Entry 6RDP (electron microscopy, 2.80 A resolution); this record covers chains P and V of the 20 polymer chains in the assembly.

Chain P:
Protein: Mitochondrial ATP synthase subunit OSCP
Source organism: Polytomella sp. Pringsheim 198.80
Reference sequence: D8V7I1 (D8V7I1_9CHLO); numbering as in UniProt (aligned over 1-229)
Amino-acid sequence (229 residues; row label = number of the first residue in the row):
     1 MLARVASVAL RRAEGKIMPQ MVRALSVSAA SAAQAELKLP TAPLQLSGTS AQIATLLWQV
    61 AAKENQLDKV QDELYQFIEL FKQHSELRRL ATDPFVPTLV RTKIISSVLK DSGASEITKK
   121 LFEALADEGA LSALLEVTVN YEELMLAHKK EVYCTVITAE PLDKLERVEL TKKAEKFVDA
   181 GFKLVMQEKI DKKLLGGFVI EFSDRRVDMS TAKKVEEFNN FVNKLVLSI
Disordered / not traced: 1-36, 151-229

Chain V:
Protein: ATP synthase subunit alpha
Source organism: Polytomella sp. Pringsheim 198.80
Reference sequence: A0ZW40 (A0ZW40_9CHLO); residues 1-562 here = UniProt positions 1-562
Amino-acid sequence (562 residues; each row starts with the number of its first residue):
     1 MRSPAAFVAR SGLFKASLGQ SNWAQKAEQM MASVTRTFAA DAKALDELRK PKFSSKYLIQ
    61 HVSQKLIPAV KEWEKSYQPP VIHLGRVLSV GDGIARVYGL KSVQAGELVC FDSGVKGMAL
   121 NLQADHVGVV VFGNDSVIHQ GDLVYRTGQI VNVPIGPGTL GRVTDGLGQP IDGKGPLTNV
   181 RSSLVEVKAP GIIARQSVRE PLFTGVKAVD ALVPIGRGQR ELIIGDRQTG KTAVAIDAII
   241 HQKNCNEQVP KAQRVYCVYV AVGQKRSTVA QLVKLFTQTG AMRYTIMVSA TASDAAPLQF
   301 LAPYSGCAMA EYFRDTGKHG LIIYDDLSKQ SVAYRQMSLL LRRPPGREAF PGDVFYLHSR
   361 LLERAAKLSK ELGGGSLTAF PVIETQAGDV SAYIATNVIS ITDGQIFLET ELFYKGIRPA
   421 LNVGLSVSRV GSAAQFPGMK QVAGTLKLEL AQYREVAAFA QFGSDLDAAT QYVLERGARL
   481 TEMLKQKQFA PIPIERQTVA VYAATKGFLD KVRVQDIVAA EEAVISQVNP AVFKILKANG
   541 KITPALDAHL KAELRKVKLP GA
Disordered / not traced: 1-42
Sequence notes: conflict Arg266 (Lys in A0ZW40)
Bound ions: Mg2+: Thr232 (together with ATP)
Residues lining bound ligands: ATP (adenosine-5'-triphosphate): Asp226, Arg227, Gln228, Thr229, Gly230, Lys231, Thr232, Ala233, Phe413, Arg418, Pro419, Gln486, Lys487, Gln488

Interface between chain P and chain V:
Pairs across the interface (54):
  Leu37(P) - Trp73(V)  hydrophobic
  Leu37(P) - Tyr77(V)  hydrophobic
  Leu39(P) - Trp73(V)  hydrophobic
  Thr49(P) - Phe53(V)
  Thr49(P) - Leu58(V)
  Gln52(P) - Ile59(V)
  Ile53(P) - Leu58(V)  hydrophobic
  Ile53(P) - Ile59(V)  hydrophobic
  Leu56(P) - Ile59(V)  hydrophobic
  Leu56(P) - Ser63(V)
  Leu56(P) - Ile67(V)  hydrophobic
  Val60(P) - Ile67(V)  hydrophobic
  Val60(P) - Val70(V)  hydrophobic
  Lys63(P) - Trp73(V)
  Glu64(P) - Val70(V)
  Glu64(P) - Lys71(V)  salt bridge
  Ile78(P) - Leu45(V)  hydrophobic
  Phe81(P) - Leu45(V)  hydrophobic
  Phe81(P) - Leu48(V)  hydrophobic
  Lys82(P) - Leu45(V)
  Arg88(P) - Glu47(V)  salt bridge
  Ala91(P) - Leu48(V)  hydrophobic
  Ala91(P) - Lys52(V)
  Thr92(P) - Glu47(V)
  Thr92(P) - Leu48(V)
  Thr92(P) - Lys52(V)  hydrogen bond (backbone-side chain)
  Glu116(P) - Ala69(V)
  Glu116(P) - Lys71(V)
  Ile117(P) - Leu66(V)
  Ile117(P) - Ala69(V)
  Ile117(P) - Val70(V)  hydrophobic
  Lys120(P) - Lys65(V)
  Lys120(P) - Ala69(V)
  Leu121(P) - Val62(V)  hydrophobic
  Leu121(P) - Leu66(V)
  Glu123(P) - Lys65(V)  salt bridge
  Ala124(P) - His61(V)
  Asp127(P) - His61(V)  salt bridge
  Asp127(P) - Lys65(V)  salt bridge
  Glu128(P) - Ser54(V)
  Glu128(P) - Leu58(V)
  Glu128(P) - His61(V)  salt bridge
  Ala130(P) - Phe53(V)  hydrophobic
  Ala130(P) - Leu58(V)  hydrophobic
  Ser132(P) - Leu48(V)
  Ser132(P) - Pro51(V)
  Ser132(P) - Lys52(V)
  Ala133(P) - Pro51(V)
  Ala133(P) - Phe53(V)  hydrophobic
  Leu135(P) - Leu45(V)
  Leu135(P) - Leu48(V)
  Glu136(P) - Arg49(V)
  Glu136(P) - Lys50(V)
  Glu136(P) - Pro51(V)
Also at the interface, not in a pair above, chain P (31 interface residues in all): Lys38, Leu57, Leu125
Also at the interface, not in a pair above, chain V (23 interface residues in all): Ala44

Summary:
31 residues of chain P and 23 residues of chain V are in contact; the contacts include 1 hydrogen bond and 6
salt bridges. Among the polar pairs are Glu64(P)-Lys71(V), Arg88(P)-Glu47(V) and Glu123(P)-Lys65(V). Chain V
binds ATP.
Here chain P is Mitochondrial ATP synthase subunit OSCP and chain V is ATP synthase subunit alpha, both from
Polytomella sp. Pringsheim 198.80. Entry 6RDP (Cryo-EM structure of Polytomella F-ATP synthase, Rotary
substate 1C, focussed refinement of F1 head and rotor) was determined by electron microscopy, deposited
together with 6RD4, 6RD5, 6RD6, 6RD7, 6RD8, 6RD9 and 46 further entries.
